1Y1N - chain A; structure by X-ray diffraction, 1.51 A resolution.

Chain A:
Protein: Methionine aminopeptidase 1B
Source organism: Mycobacterium tuberculosis
Notes: EC 3.4.11.18
UniProt: P0A5J2 (AMPM_MYCTU); residue numbers follow UniProt; this construct covers 1-285
Amino-acid sequence (291 residues; row label = number of the first residue in the row; numbers below 1 keep their minus sign (His-5 is residue -5)):
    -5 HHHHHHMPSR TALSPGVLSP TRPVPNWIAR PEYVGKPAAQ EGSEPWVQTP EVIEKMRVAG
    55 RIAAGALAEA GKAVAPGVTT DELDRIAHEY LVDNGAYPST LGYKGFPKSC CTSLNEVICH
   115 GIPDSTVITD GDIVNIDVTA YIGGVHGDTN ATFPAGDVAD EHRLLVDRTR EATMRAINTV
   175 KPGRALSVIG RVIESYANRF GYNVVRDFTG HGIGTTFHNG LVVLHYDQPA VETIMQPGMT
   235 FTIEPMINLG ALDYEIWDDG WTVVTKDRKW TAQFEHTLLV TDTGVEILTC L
Not modelled in the structure: -5 to 3
Construct notes: expression tag (-5 to 0)
Metal / ion sites: K+: Ser107, Leu108, Asn109, Val111, Thr265

Summary:
The K+ site is built by Ser107, Leu108, Asn109, Val111 and Thr265.
Chain A is Methionine aminopeptidase 1B (Mycobacterium tuberculosis); the structure, Identification of SH3
motif in M. Tuberculosis methionine aminopeptidase suggests a mode of interaction with the ..., was determined
by X-ray diffraction (same publication as 1YJ3).
